6X75 - chains T and A of the 3 polymer chains in the assembly; structure by X-ray diffraction, 1.95 A resolution.

== Chain T ==
Molecule: 17-nt DNA strand
Sequence (17 nucleotides; each row starts with the number of its first residue):
     1 CATCGCTACC ACACCCC

== Chain A ==
Protein: DNA repair protein REV1
Organism: Saccharomyces cerevisiae
Notes: EC 2.7.7.-
Reference sequence: P12689 (REV1_YEAST); residues 305-746 here = UniProt positions 305-746
Sequence (442 residues; row label = number of the first residue in the row):
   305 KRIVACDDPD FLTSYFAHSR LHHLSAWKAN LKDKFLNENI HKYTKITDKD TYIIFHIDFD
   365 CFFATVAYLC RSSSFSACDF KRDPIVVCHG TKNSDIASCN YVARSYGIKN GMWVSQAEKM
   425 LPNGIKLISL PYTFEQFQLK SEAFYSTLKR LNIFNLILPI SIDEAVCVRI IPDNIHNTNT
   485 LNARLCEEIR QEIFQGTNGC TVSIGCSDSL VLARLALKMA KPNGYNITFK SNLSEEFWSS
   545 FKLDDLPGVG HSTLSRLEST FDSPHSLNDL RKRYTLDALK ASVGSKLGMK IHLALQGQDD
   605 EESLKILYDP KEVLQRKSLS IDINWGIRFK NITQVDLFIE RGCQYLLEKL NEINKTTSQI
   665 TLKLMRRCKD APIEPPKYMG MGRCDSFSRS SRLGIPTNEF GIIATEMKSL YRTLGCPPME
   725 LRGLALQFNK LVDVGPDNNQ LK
Unresolved in the structure: 305-306, 745-746
Metal / ion sites: Mn2+ site 1: Asp362, Asp467, Glu468 (together with 2'-deoxycytidine-5'-triphosphate) (shared with 1 residue of chain P); Mn2+ site 2: Asp362, Phe363, Asp467 (together with 2'-deoxycytidine-5'-triphosphate); Mn2+ site 3: Asp548, Val553
Ligand contacts: 2'-deoxycytidine-5'-triphosphate (DCP): Arg324, Leu325, Leu328, Asp362, Phe363, Asp364, Cys365, Phe366, Phe367, Ala401, Ser402, Tyr405, Arg408, Asn414, Gly415, Asp467, Glu468, Lys525
Curated features (UniProtKB/Swiss-Prot):
  - region (Interaction with target DNA): Tyr319 to Ser329, Thr395 to Asn397, Gly554 to Thr557, Arg620 to Asn628
  - binding site (dCTP): Arg324, Asp362 to Phe366, Ser402 to Arg408, Asn414, Asp467
  - binding site (Mg(2+)): Asp362, Phe363, Asp467, Glu468
  - site (Interaction with target DNA): Lys681, Ser692, Ser694
  - mutagenesis: Asp467 to Glu468 (Loss of dCTP transferase activity)

== Chain T / chain A interface ==
Residue-residue contacts (60; chain T residue first):
  DA2(T) - Ile307(A)  base contact
  DA2(T) - His393(A)  phosphate contact
  DA2(T) - Gly394(A)  phosphate contact
  DA2(T) - Thr395(A)  hydrogen bond to the phosphate
  DA2(T) - Tyr682(A)  base contact
  DT3(T) - His393(A)  base contact
  DT3(T) - Gly394(A)  base contact
  DT3(T) - Thr395(A)  hydrogen bond to the phosphate
  DT3(T) - Lys396(A)  hydrogen bond to the phosphate
  DT3(T) - Asn397(A)  hydrogen bond to the phosphate
  DT3(T) - Ser398(A)  phosphate contact
  DT3(T) - Trp629(A)  sugar contact
  DT3(T) - Lys681(A)  hydrogen bond to the phosphate
  DT3(T) - Tyr682(A)  sugar contact
  DC4(T) - Tyr319(A)  base contact
  DC4(T) - His322(A)  base contact
  DC4(T) - Ser323(A)  phosphate contact
  DC4(T) - His393(A)  phosphate contact
  DC4(T) - Ser398(A)  hydrogen bond to the phosphate
  DC4(T) - Asp399(A)  hydrogen bond to the phosphate
  DC4(T) - Trp629(A)  base contact
  DC4(T) - Lys681(A)  salt bridge to the phosphate
  DG5(T) - Tyr319(A)  sugar contact
  DG5(T) - Ser323(A)  hydrogen bond to the phosphate
  DG5(T) - Arg324(A)  salt bridge to the phosphate
  DG5(T) - Leu325(A)  hydrogen bond to the phosphate
  DG5(T) - Trp417(A)  base contact
  DG5(T) - Asn628(A)  base contact
  DG5(T) - Lys681(A)  base contact
  DG5(T) - Gly684(A)  base contact
  DG5(T) - Met685(A)  hydrogen bond to the base
  DG5(T) - Gly686(A)  hydrogen bond to the base
  DC6(T) - Tyr319(A)  hydrogen bond to the phosphate
  DC6(T) - Phe320(A)  phosphate contact
  DC6(T) - Ser323(A)  sugar contact
  DC6(T) - Leu325(A)  sugar contact
  DC6(T) - His326(A)  hydrogen bond to the sugar
  DC6(T) - Ser329(A)  hydrogen bond to the base
  DC6(T) - Asp626(A)  phosphate contact
  DC6(T) - Ile627(A)  phosphate contact
  DC6(T) - Asn628(A)  hydrogen bond to the phosphate
  DC6(T) - Trp629(A)  phosphate contact
  DT7(T) - Phe320(A)  phosphate contact
  DT7(T) - His326(A)  salt bridge to the phosphate
  DT7(T) - Ser329(A)  hydrogen bond to the sugar
  DT7(T) - Ser624(A)  sugar contact
  DT7(T) - Ile625(A)  phosphate contact
  DT7(T) - Asp626(A)  hydrogen bond to the phosphate
  DA8(T) - Arg620(A)  salt bridge to the phosphate
  DA8(T) - Ser622(A)  sugar contact
  DA8(T) - Leu623(A)  phosphate contact
  DA8(T) - Ser624(A)  hydrogen bond to the phosphate
  DC9(T) - Gln619(A)  phosphate contact
  DC9(T) - Arg620(A)  phosphate contact
  DC9(T) - Lys621(A)  hydrogen bond to the phosphate
  DC9(T) - Ser622(A)  hydrogen bond to the phosphate
  DC10(T) - Glu606(A)  sugar contact
  DA11(T) - Lys590(A)  salt bridge to the phosphate
  DC12(T) - Ser589(A)  hydrogen bond to the phosphate
  DC12(T) - Lys590(A)  hydrogen bond to the phosphate
Other interface residues (no listed pair), chain A (39 interface residues in all): Ser318, Lys336, Gly588

== Overview ==
Chain T and chain A form an interface of 11 and 39 residues respectively; the contacts include 22 hydrogen
bonds and 5 salt bridges. Among the polar pairs are DG5(T)-Met685(A), DG5(T)-Gly686(A) and DC6(T)-Ser329(A).
Ligands of chain A: 2'-deoxycytidine-5'-triphosphate.
Here chain T is a 17-nt DNA strand and chain A is DNA repair protein REV1 (Saccharomyces cerevisiae). Entry
6X75 (Rev1 Mn2+-facilitated Product Complex with second dCTP bound) was determined by X-ray diffraction
together with 6X6Z, 6X70, 6X71, 6X72, 6X73, 6X74, 6X76 and 6X77 from the same study.
